PDB entry 8DYI | X-ray diffraction, 2.28 A resolution | chains A and B

== Chain A (and B) ==
Protein: Interleukin-17A
From: Homo sapiens
Notes: chain B of this document is another copy of the same molecule, construct and numbering; everything in this record applies to it too
Reference sequence: Q16552 (IL17_HUMAN); numbering as in UniProt (aligned over 34-155)
Chain sequence (127 residues; row label = number of the first residue in the row):
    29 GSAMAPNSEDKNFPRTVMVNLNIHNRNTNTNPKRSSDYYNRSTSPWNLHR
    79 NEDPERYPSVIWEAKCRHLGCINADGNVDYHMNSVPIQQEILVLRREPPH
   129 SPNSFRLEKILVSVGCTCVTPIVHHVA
Disordered / not traced: 29-42, 50-59, 124-132, 153-155 (chain B: 29-43, 48-62, 153-155)
Sequence notes: expression tag (29-33); engineered mutation Ser-129 (Cys in Q16552)
Cystine bridges: Cys-94/Cys-144, Cys-99/Cys-146
Residues lining bound ligands:
  - U6C ((5P)-5-[5-(benzylamino)pyridin-3-yl]-N-[2-(morpholin-4-yl)ethyl]-1H-indazol-3-amine), molecule 1: Arg-69, Ser-70, Thr-71, Ile-100, Asn-101, Ala-102, Asp-103, Gly-104
  - U6C, molecule 2: Cys-99, Ile-100, Asn-101, Asp-107, Met-110, Cys-146, Thr-148, His-152
Reported in the primary citation:
  - binding site for U6C: Ile-100, His-152
  - conformationally variable residues (side-chain flip): His-152

== Chain A / chain B interface ==
Pairs across the interface - 78 pairs, chain A then chain B:
  Arg-43(A) / Pro-130(B)  hydrogen bond (side chain-backbone)
  Thr-44(A) / Val-47(B)
  Val-45(A) / Met-46(B)
  Val-45(A) / Val-47(B)  hydrogen bond (backbone-backbone)
  Val-45(A) / Pro-130(B)
  Val-45(A) / Asn-131(B)
  Val-45(A) / Phe-133(B)  hydrophobic
  Met-46(A) / Thr-44(B)
  Met-46(A) / Val-45(B)
  Met-46(A) / Met-46(B)  hydrophobic
  Met-46(A) / Asn-131(B)  hydrogen bond (backbone-backbone)
  Met-46(A) / Ser-132(B)
  Met-46(A) / Phe-133(B)  hydrogen bond (backbone-backbone)
  Val-47(A) / Thr-44(B)
  Val-47(A) / Val-45(B)  hydrogen bond (backbone-backbone)
  Val-47(A) / Leu-122(B)  hydrophobic
  Val-47(A) / Phe-133(B)
  Asn-48(A) / Phe-133(B)  hydrogen bond (backbone-backbone)
  Asn-48(A) / Arg-134(B)
  Asn-48(A) / Leu-135(B)  hydrogen bond (backbone-backbone)
  Leu-49(A) / Thr-44(B)
  Leu-49(A) / Leu-135(B)  hydrophobic
  Pro-60(A) / Gln-116(B)
  Pro-60(A) / Leu-139(B)
  Lys-61(A) / Gln-116(B)
  Lys-61(A) / Gln-117(B)  hydrogen bond
  Tyr-66(A) / Val-113(B)  hydrophobic
  Tyr-66(A) / Pro-114(B)
  Tyr-66(A) / Ile-115(B)  hydrophobic
  Tyr-66(A) / Val-147(B)  hydrophobic
  Arg-69(A) / Val-147(B)
  Arg-69(A) / Thr-148(B)  hydrogen bond (side chain-backbone)
  Arg-69(A) / Pro-149(B)
  Arg-69(A) / Ile-150(B)
  Ser-70(A) / Thr-145(B)  hydrogen bond
  Ser-70(A) / Cys-146(B)  hydrogen bond (side chain-backbone)
  Ser-70(A) / Val-147(B)
  Thr-71(A) / Met-110(B)
  Thr-71(A) / Cys-146(B)  hydrogen bond (backbone-backbone)
  Ser-72(A) / Thr-145(B)  hydrogen bond
  Trp-74(A) / Thr-145(B)
  Tyr-85(A) / Leu-120(B)
  Pro-86(A) / Leu-120(B)
  Met-110(A) / Thr-71(B)
  Val-113(A) / Tyr-66(B)  hydrophobic
  Pro-114(A) / Tyr-66(B)
  Ile-115(A) / Val-142(B)
  Gln-116(A) / Val-142(B)
  Gln-117(A) / Ile-119(B)
  Gln-117(A) / Val-142(B)
  Glu-118(A) / Ile-119(B)
  Ile-119(A) / Ile-119(B)  hydrophobic
  Leu-120(A) / Tyr-85(B)
  Leu-120(A) / Pro-86(B)
  Leu-120(A) / Leu-120(B)
  Leu-120(A) / Leu-122(B)  hydrophobic
  Leu-122(A) / Leu-120(B)  hydrophobic
  Leu-122(A) / Leu-135(B)  hydrophobic
  Phe-133(A) / Met-46(B)
  Phe-133(A) / Val-47(B)  hydrophobic
  Arg-134(A) / Val-47(B)
  Leu-135(A) / Val-47(B)
  Val-142(A) / Ile-115(B)
  Val-142(A) / Gln-116(B)
  Val-142(A) / Gln-117(B)
  Cys-144(A) / Thr-145(B)  hydrogen bond (backbone-side chain)
  Thr-145(A) / Ser-70(B)  hydrogen bond
  Thr-145(A) / Ser-72(B)  hydrogen bond
  Thr-145(A) / Trp-74(B)
  Thr-145(A) / Cys-144(B)  hydrogen bond (side chain-backbone)
  Cys-146(A) / Ser-70(B)  hydrogen bond (backbone-side chain)
  Cys-146(A) / Thr-71(B)  hydrogen bond (backbone-backbone)
  Val-147(A) / Tyr-66(B)  hydrophobic
  Val-147(A) / Arg-69(B)
  Val-147(A) / Ser-70(B)
  Thr-148(A) / Arg-69(B)  hydrogen bond (backbone-side chain)
  Pro-149(A) / Arg-69(B)
  Ile-150(A) / Arg-69(B)
Also at the interface, not in a pair above, chain A (40 interface residues in all): Asp-65, Val-140
Also at the interface, not in a pair above, chain B (40 interface residues in all): Glu-118, Val-121, Lys-137, Val-140

== In short ==
The chain A/chain B interface involves 40 residues from each chain; the contacts include 20 hydrogen bonds.
Polar pairs include Arg-43(A)/Pro-130(B), Lys-61(A)/Gln-117(B) and Arg-69(A)/Thr-148(B). Bound to chain A:
compound U6C. The paper reports a binding site for U6C at Ile-100(A) and His-152(A); conformational
variability at His-152(A).
Both chains are Interleukin-17A (Homo sapiens). Entry 8DYI (IL17A homodimer bound to Compound 5) was
determined by X-ray diffraction, deposited together with 8DYF, 8DYG and 8DYH.
